Entry 3SCX (X-ray diffraction, 2.35 A resolution); this record covers chains P and A of the 3 polymer chains in the assembly.

Chain P:
Molecule: 13-nt DNA strand
Sequence (13 nucleotides; row label = number of the first residue in the row):
   103 GCGGACTGCTTAC

Chain A:
Name: DNA polymerase
Source organism: Enterobacteria phage RB69
Notes: EC 2.7.7.7
UniProt: Q38087 (DPOL_BPR69); residue numbers follow UniProt; this construct covers 1-903
Sequence (903 residues; numbered 1 to 903; the number before each row is that of its first residue):
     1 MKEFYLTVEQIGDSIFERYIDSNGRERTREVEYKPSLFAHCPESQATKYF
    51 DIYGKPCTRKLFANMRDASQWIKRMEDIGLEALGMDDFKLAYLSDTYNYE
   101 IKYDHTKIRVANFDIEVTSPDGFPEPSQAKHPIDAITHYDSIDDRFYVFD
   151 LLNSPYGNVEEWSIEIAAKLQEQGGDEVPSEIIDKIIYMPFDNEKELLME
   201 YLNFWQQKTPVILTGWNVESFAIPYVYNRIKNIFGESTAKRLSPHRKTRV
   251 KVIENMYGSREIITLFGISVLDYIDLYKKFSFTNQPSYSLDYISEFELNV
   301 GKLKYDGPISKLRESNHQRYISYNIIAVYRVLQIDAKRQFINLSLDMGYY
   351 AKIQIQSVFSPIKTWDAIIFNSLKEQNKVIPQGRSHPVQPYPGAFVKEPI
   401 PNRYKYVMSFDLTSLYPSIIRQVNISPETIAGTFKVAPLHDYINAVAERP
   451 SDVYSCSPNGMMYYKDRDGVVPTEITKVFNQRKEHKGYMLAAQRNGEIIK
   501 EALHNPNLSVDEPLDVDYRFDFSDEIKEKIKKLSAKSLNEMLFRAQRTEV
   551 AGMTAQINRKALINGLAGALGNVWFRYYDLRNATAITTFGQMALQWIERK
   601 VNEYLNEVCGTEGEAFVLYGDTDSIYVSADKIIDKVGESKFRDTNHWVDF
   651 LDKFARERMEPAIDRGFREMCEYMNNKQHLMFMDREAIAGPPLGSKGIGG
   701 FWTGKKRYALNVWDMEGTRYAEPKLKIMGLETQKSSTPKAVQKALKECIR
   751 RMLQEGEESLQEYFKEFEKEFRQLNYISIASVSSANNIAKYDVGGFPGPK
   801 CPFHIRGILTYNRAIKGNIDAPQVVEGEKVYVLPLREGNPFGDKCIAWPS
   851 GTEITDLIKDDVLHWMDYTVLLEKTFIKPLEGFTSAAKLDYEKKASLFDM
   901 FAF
Construct notes: engineered mutation Ala-222 (Asp in Q38087), Ala-327 (Asp in Q38087), Ala-561 (Leu in Q38087), Gly-565 (Ser in Q38087), Ala-567 (Tyr in Q38087); conflict Ala-902 (Asp in Q38087)
Metal / ion sites: Ca2+ site 1: Asp-411, Leu-412, Asp-623 (together with DUP); Ca2+ site 2: Asp-411, Asp-623 (together with DUP); Ca2+ site 3: Asn-505, Lys-531
Small-molecule neighbours: DUP (2'-deoxyuridine 5'-alpha,beta-imido-triphosphate): Asp-411, Leu-412, Thr-413, Ser-414, Leu-415, Tyr-416, Pro-417, Arg-482, Lys-486, Lys-560, Asn-564, Thr-622, Asp-623

Interface between chain P and chain A:
Residue-residue contacts - 29 pairs, chain P then chain A:
  DC108(P) with Lys-800(A), hydrogen bond to the base
  DT109(P) with Tyr-791(A), hydrogen bond to the phosphate; Lys-800(A), sugar contact
  DG110(P) with Lys-790(A), salt bridge to the phosphate; Tyr-791(A), hydrogen bond to the phosphate; His-804(A), phosphate contact
  DC111(P) with Tyr-257(A), phosphate contact; Ser-783(A), sugar contact; Ser-784(A), phosphate contact; Ala-785(A), phosphate contact; Asn-786(A), hydrogen bond to the phosphate; His-804(A), salt bridge to the phosphate
  DT112(P) with Ser-735(A), hydrogen bond to the phosphate; Ser-736(A), sugar contact; Ser-783(A), phosphate contact; Ser-784(A), hydrogen bond to the phosphate
  DT113(P) with Asn-284(A), hydrogen bond to the phosphate; Gly-729(A), phosphate contact; Gln-733(A), phosphate contact; Lys-734(A), phosphate contact; Ser-735(A), hydrogen bond to the phosphate
  DA114(P) with Lys-706(A), hydrogen bond to the base; Met-728(A), phosphate contact; Gly-729(A), hydrogen bond to the phosphate
  DC115(P) with Asp-621(A), phosphate contact; Thr-622(A), phosphate contact; Asp-623(A), phosphate contact; Tyr-708(A), hydrogen bond to the phosphate; Met-728(A), phosphate contact
Also at the interface, not in a pair above, chain A (27 interface residues in all): Tyr-626, Lys-726, Ile-727, Val-782, Asn-787, Pro-802

In short:
Chain P and chain A form an interface of 8 and 27 residues respectively, with 11 hydrogen bonds and 2 salt
bridges. Polar pairs include DC108(P)/Lys-800(A), DA114(P)/Lys-706(A) and DT109(P)/Tyr-791(A). Ligands of
chain A: compound DUP. Asp-411(A), Leu-412(A) and Asp-623(A) coordinate Ca2+ site 1.
Chain P is a 13-nt DNA strand and chain A is DNA polymerase (Enterobacteria phage RB69); the structure, RB69
DNA Polymerase Triple Mutant(L561A/S565G/Y567A) Ternary Complex with dUpNpp and a Deoxy-terminated Primer in
the Presence ..., was determined by X-ray diffraction (same publication as 3S9H, 3SI6, 3SJJ, 3SNN, 3SPY, 3SPZ,
3SQ0 and 3SQ1).
